9LRI - chains B and A of the 3 polymer chains in the assembly; structure by X-ray diffraction, 2.65 A resolution.

[Chain B (and A)]
Protein: Probable DNA/RNA-binding protein (Jag-related protein)
Organism: Thermus thermophilus HB8
Notes: chain A of this document is another copy of the same molecule, construct and numbering; everything in this record applies to it too
UniProtKB: Q5SL51 (Q5SL51_THET8); residues 1-189 here = UniProt positions 1-189
Sequence (189 residues; numbered 1 to 189; the number before each row is that of its first residue):
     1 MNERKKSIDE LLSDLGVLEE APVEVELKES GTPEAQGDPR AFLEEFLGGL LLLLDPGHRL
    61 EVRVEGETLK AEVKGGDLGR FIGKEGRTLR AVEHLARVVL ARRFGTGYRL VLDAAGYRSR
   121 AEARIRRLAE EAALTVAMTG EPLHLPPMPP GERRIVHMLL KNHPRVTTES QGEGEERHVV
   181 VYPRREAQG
Not modelled in the structure: 1-37, 185-189 (chain A: 1-31)

[Interface between chain B and chain A]
Contacting residue pairs - 29 pairs, chain B then chain A:
  Phe46(B) with Leu50(A), hydrophobic; Leu53(A), hydrophobic
  Leu50(B) with Phe46(A), hydrophobic; Leu95(A), hydrophobic
  Leu53(B) with Phe46(A), hydrophobic; Val99(A), hydrophobic; Arg102(A)
  Leu54(B) with Val98(A), hydrophobic; Val99(A), hydrophobic; Arg102(A), hydrogen bond (backbone-side chain)
  Arg80(B) with Arg102(A), hydrogen bond (backbone-side chain)
  Glu85(B) with Glu175(A)
  Arg87(B) with His94(A), hydrogen bond
  Thr88(B) with His94(A), hydrogen bond; Val98(A)
  Ala91(B) with Ala91(A), hydrophobic; His94(A)
  His94(B) with Arg87(A); Thr88(A), hydrogen bond; Ala91(A)
  Leu95(B) with Ala91(A); Val92(A), hydrophobic
  Val98(B) with Leu54(A), hydrophobic
  Arg102(B) with Leu53(A); Leu54(A), hydrogen bond (side chain-backbone); Arg80(A), hydrogen bond (side chain-backbone)
  Arg103(B) with Leu53(A)
  Gly174(B) with Glu85(A)
  Glu175(B) with Glu85(A), hydrogen bond (backbone-side chain)
Interface residues without a listed pair, chain B (20 interface residues in all): Phe42, Phe81, Val92, Val99
Interface residues without a listed pair, chain A (18 interface residues in all): Phe42, Asp55

[Summary]
20 residues of chain B and 18 residues of chain A are in contact; the contacts include 8 hydrogen bonds. Polar
contacts include Leu54(B)-Arg102(A), Arg80(B)-Arg102(A) and Arg87(B)-His94(A).
Chain B and chain A are both Probable DNA/RNA-binding protein (Jag-related protein) (Thermus thermophilus
HB8); the structure, Crystal Structure of Thermus thermophilus KhpB/EloR complexed with RNA, was determined by
X-ray diffraction, deposited together with 9LRG.
